PDB entry 9KZJ | electron microscopy, 3.50 A resolution | chains H and J of the 14 polymer chains in the assembly

# Chain H
Molecule: BIG2 domain-containing protein
Organism: Escherichia phage T1
UniProt: Q6XQD4 (Q6XQD4_BPT1); residue numbers follow UniProt; this construct covers 1-255
Sequence (255 residues; each row starts with the number of its first residue):
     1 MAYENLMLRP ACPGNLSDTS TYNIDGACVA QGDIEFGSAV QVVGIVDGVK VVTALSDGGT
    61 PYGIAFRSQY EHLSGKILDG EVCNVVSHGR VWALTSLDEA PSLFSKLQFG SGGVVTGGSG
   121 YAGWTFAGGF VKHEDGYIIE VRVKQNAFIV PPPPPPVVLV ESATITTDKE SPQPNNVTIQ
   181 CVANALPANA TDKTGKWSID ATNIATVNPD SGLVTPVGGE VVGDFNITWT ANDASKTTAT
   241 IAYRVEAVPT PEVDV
Not modelled in the structure: 1, 154-255

# Chain J
Molecule: cement protein II
Organism: Escherichia phage T1
UniProt: Q6XQD5 (Q6XQD5_BPT1); numbering as in UniProt (aligned over 1-158)
Sequence (158 residues; each row starts with the number of its first residue):
     1 MAQINASYQR DMAIALPGMV ADTSKYNIDG ACVVNEGDVL VGAAVQVVQA QAVDGHKLVK
    61 ALTTGTTPYG VAIRSHWQTV NAQNQMIYED GGAINVMTSG RVWMLSKSTE APTFGSAVKL
   121 DVDGQEKSDG TIETTWTYAG GWTKYKDIQL VEVQLHQL
Not modelled in the structure: 1

# Chain H / chain J interface
Residue-residue contacts - 6 pairs, chain H then chain J:
  S20(H) with N27(J)
  F104(H) with Y69(J), hydrophobic; L158(J), hydrophobic
  F130(H) with A52(J)
  R142(H) with Q157(J); L158(J)
Other interface residues (no listed pair), chain H (9 interface residues in all): T21, L103, T125, G128, G129
Other interface residues (no listed pair), chain J (8 interface residues in all): V47, A50, Q51

# In short
9 residues of chain H face 8 of chain J across their interface.
Chain H is BIG2 domain-containing protein and chain J is cement protein II, both from Escherichia phage T1;
the structure, Cryo-EM structure of bacteriophage T1 capsid, was determined by electron microscopy (same
publication as 9L01, 9L0E, 9L0F and 9L9P).
